6OY6 - chains A and C of the 9 polymer chains in the assembly; structure by X-ray diffraction, 3.10 A resolution.

[Chain A]
Protein: DNA-directed RNA polymerase subunit alpha
Organism: Thermus thermophilus
Notes: EC 2.7.7.6
Reference sequence: Q9Z9H6 (RPOA_THETH); numbering as in UniProt (aligned over 1-315)
Sequence (315 residues; row label = number of the first residue in the row):
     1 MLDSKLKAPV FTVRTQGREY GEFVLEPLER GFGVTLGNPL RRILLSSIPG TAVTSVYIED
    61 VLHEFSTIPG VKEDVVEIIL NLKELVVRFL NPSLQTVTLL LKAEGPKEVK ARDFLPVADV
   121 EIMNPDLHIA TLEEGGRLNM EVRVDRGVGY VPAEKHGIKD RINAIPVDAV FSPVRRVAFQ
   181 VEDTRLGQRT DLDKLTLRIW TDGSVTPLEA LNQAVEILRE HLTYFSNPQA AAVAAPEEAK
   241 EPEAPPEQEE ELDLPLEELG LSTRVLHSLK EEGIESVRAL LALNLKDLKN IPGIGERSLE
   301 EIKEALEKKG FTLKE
Not modelled in the structure: 1-3, 230-315

[Chain C]
Protein: DNA-directed RNA polymerase subunit beta
Organism: Thermus thermophilus
Notes: EC 2.7.7.6
Reference sequence: Q8RQE9 (RPOB_THET8); residue numbers follow UniProt; this construct covers 1-1119
Sequence (1119 residues; each row starts with the number of its first residue):
     1 MEIKRFGRIR EVIPLPPLTE IQVESYRRAL QADVPPEKRE NVGIQAAFRE TFPIEEEDKG
    61 KGGLVLDFLE YRLGEPPFPQ DECREKDLTY QAPLYARLQL IHKDTGLIKE DEVFLGHIPL
   121 MTEDGSFIIN GADRVIVSQI HRSPGVYFTP DPARPGRYIA SIIPLPKRGP WIDLEVEPNG
   181 VVSMKVNKRK FPLVLLLRVL GYDQETLARE LGAYGELVQG LMDESVFAMR PEEALIRLFT
   241 LLRPGDPPKR DKAVAYVYGL IADPRRYDLG EAGRYKAEEK LGIRLSGRTL ARFEDGEFKD
   301 EVFLPTLRYL FALTAGVPGH EVDDIDHLGN RRIRTVGELM TDQFRVGLAR LARGVRERML
   361 MGSEDSLTPA KLVNSRPLEA AIREFFSRSQ LSQFKDETNP LSSLRHKRRI SALGPGGLTR
   421 ERAGFDVRDV HRTHYGRICP VETPEGANIG LITSLAAYAR VDELGFIRTP YRRVVGGVVT
   481 DEVVYMTATE EDRYTIAQAN TPLEGNRIAA ERVVARRKGE PVIVSPEEVE FMDVSPKQVF
   541 SVNTNLIPFL EHDDANRALM GSNMQTQAVP LIRAQAPVVM TGLEERVVRD SLAALYAEED
   601 GEVAKVDGNR IVVRYEDGRL VEYPLRRFYR SNQGTALDQR PRVVVGQRVR KGDLLADGPA
   661 SENGFLALGQ NVLVAIMPFD GYNFEDAIVI SEELLKRDFY TSIHIERYEI EARDTKLGPE
   721 RITRDIPHLS EAALRDLDEE GVVRIGAEVK PGDILVGRTS FKGESEPTPE ERLLRSIFGE
   781 KARDVKDTSL RVPPGEGGIV VRTVRLRRGD PGVELKPGVR EVVRVYVAQK RKLQVGDKLA
   841 NRHGNKGVVA KILPVEDMPH LPDGTPVDVI LNPLGVPSRM NLGQILETHL GLAGYFLGQR
   901 YISPIFDGAK EPEIKELLAQ AFEVYFGKRK GEGFGVDKRE VEVLRRAEKL GLVTPGKTPE
   961 EQLKELFLQG KVVLYDGRTG EPIEGPIVVG QMFIMKLYHM VEDKMHARST GPYSLITQQP
  1021 LGGKAQFGGQ RFGEMEVWAL EAYGAAHTLQ EMLTLKSDDI EGRNAAYEAI IKGEDVPEPS
  1081 VPESFRVLVK ELQALALDVQ TLDEKDNPVD IFEGLASKR
Not modelled in the structure: 57-63, 1119
Residues lining bound ligands: GTP (guanosine-5'-triphosphate): R557, S878, R879

[Interface between chain A and chain C]
Pairs across the interface (73):
  E22(A) - F934(C)
  N38(A) - G977(C)  hydrogen bond (side chain-backbone)
  N38(A) - R978(C)  hydrogen bond (side chain-backbone)
  N38(A) - T979(C)  hydrogen bond (side chain-backbone)
  N38(A) - G980(C)  hydrogen bond (side chain-backbone)
  R41(A) - H860(C)  hydrogen bond
  R41(A) - G864(C)  hydrogen bond (side chain-backbone)
  R42(A) - E856(C)  hydrogen bond (side chain-backbone)
  R42(A) - D857(C)  salt bridge
  R42(A) - G977(C)  hydrogen bond (side chain-backbone)
  R42(A) - R978(C)
  S46(A) - E856(C)
  L62(A) - I745(C)
  L62(A) - G746(C)
  H63(A) - G746(C)
  H63(A) - I799(C)
  H63(A) - V800(C)
  H63(A) - V801(C)
  E64(A) - K830(C)  salt bridge
  F65(A) - F628(C)
  F65(A) - I703(C)  hydrophobic
  F65(A) - V801(C)  hydrophobic
  T67(A) - G608(C)
  T67(A) - N609(C)  hydrogen bond
  I68(A) - D607(C)
  P69(A) - D607(C)
  G70(A) - D607(C)  hydrogen bond (backbone-side chain)
  V71(A) - D607(C)  hydrogen bond (backbone-side chain)
  V71(A) - G608(C)  hydrogen bond (backbone-backbone)
  K72(A) - V606(C)
  K72(A) - G608(C)
  K72(A) - P641(C)
  K72(A) - V643(C)
  D74(A) - R627(C)  salt bridge
  L80(A) - R573(C)
  L80(A) - D698(C)
  K83(A) - K696(C)  hydrogen bond (side chain-backbone)
  K83(A) - D698(C)  salt bridge
  E133(A) - K605(C)
  E133(A) - V606(C)  hydrogen bond (side chain-backbone)
  E133(A) - D607(C)
  E133(A) - R610(C)  salt bridge
  E133(A) - V645(C)
  Y150(A) - L695(C)
  Y150(A) - K696(C)
  Y150(A) - K832(C)
  E154(A) - K832(C)
  I162(A) - R744(C)
  N163(A) - R744(C)
  D168(A) - D698(C)
  D168(A) - K832(C)  salt bridge
  R176(A) - D863(C)  hydrogen bond (side chain-backbone)
  R176(A) - G864(C)
  R176(A) - T865(C)
  V177(A) - G864(C)
  A178(A) - P862(C)
  A178(A) - D863(C)
  A178(A) - G864(C)
  F179(A) - R939(C)  hydrogen bond (backbone-side chain)
  Q180(A) - R929(C)
  Q180(A) - F934(C)
  Q180(A) - G935(C)  hydrogen bond (side chain-backbone)
  Q180(A) - D937(C)
  V181(A) - D937(C)  hydrogen bond (backbone-side chain)
  V181(A) - K938(C)  hydrogen bond (backbone-backbone)
  E182(A) - G935(C)  hydrogen bond (side chain-backbone)
  E182(A) - K938(C)
  D183(A) - K938(C)
  D191(A) - K938(C)  salt bridge
  D193(A) - K938(C)  salt bridge
  T196(A) - F934(C)
  R198(A) - E932(C)  salt bridge
  R198(A) - F934(C)
Also at the interface, not in a pair above, chain A (44 interface residues in all): R30, V34, L45, S66, T131, V170, L192, W200
Also at the interface, not in a pair above, chain C (51 interface residues in all): R640, R642, V644, E692, A828, Q829, V855, V936, D976

[In short]
The interface between chain A and chain C involves 44 residues on one side and 51 on the other; the contacts
include 20 hydrogen bonds and 9 salt bridges. Polar contacts include R42(A)-D857(C), E64(A)-K830(C) and
D74(A)-R627(C). Bound to chain C: GTP.
Here chain A is DNA-directed RNA polymerase subunit alpha and chain C is DNA-directed RNA polymerase subunit
beta, both from Thermus thermophilus. Entry 6OY6 (X-ray crystal structure of a bacterial reiterative
transcription complex of pyrG promoter at 5 min) was determined by X-ray diffraction (same publication as
6OVR, 6OVY, 6OW3, 6OY5, 6OY7, 6P70 and 6P71).
